8ZKK - chains O and B of the 9 polymer chains in the assembly; structure by electron microscopy, 3.60 A resolution.

[Chain O]
Name: nozzle gp16
Source organism: Vibrio cholerae
Sequence (521 residues; row label = number of the first residue in the row):
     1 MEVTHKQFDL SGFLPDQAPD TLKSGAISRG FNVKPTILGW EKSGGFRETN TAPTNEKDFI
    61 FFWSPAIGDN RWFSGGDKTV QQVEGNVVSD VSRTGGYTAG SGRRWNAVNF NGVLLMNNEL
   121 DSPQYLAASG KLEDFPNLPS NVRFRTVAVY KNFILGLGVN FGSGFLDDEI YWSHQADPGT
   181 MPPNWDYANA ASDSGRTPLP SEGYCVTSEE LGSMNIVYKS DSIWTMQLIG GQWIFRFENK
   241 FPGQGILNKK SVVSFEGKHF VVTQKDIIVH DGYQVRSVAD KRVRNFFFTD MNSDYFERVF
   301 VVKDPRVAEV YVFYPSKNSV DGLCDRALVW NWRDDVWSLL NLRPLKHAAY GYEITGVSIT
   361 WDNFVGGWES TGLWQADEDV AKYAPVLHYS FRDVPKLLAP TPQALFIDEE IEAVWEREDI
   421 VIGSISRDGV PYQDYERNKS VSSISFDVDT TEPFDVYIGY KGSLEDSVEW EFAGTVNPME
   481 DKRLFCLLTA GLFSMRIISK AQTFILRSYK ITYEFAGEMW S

[Chain B]
Name: adaptor gp12
Source organism: Vibrio cholerae
Sequence (202 residues; numbered 1 to 202; the number before each row is that of its first residue):
     1 MDKATLVKTI AYRMGNVKGQ DTAIDFELAL SIERLEGQEF VPWFLLSENN FFEGTAQENR
    61 IPVPRGFIRE YEEGSLYLRR VAGTGKCLIK KSQDQLLKYE GMTGEPSHYS LTNQYFRIYP
   121 VPQEDFKVEL LFYRKSSTLN VEDNPWYEYA AELLVAETIW AMLSARRDKM ADYWKSVAAD
   181 QMRRLTILDA ERRLANQEIF MG

[How chain O and chain B interact]
Residue-residue contacts (13; chain O residue first):
  Ser442(O) with Arg166(B)
  Asp481(O) with Lys18(B), salt bridge
  Arg483(O) with Gly15(B), hydrogen bond (side chain-backbone); Asn16(B), hydrogen bond (side chain-backbone); Lys18(B)
  Phe485(O) with Asn16(B); Val17(B), hydrophobic; Lys18(B); Gln20(B), hydrogen bond (backbone-side chain)
  Leu487(O) with Arg166(B)
  Glu514(O) with Arg166(B)
  Phe515(O) with Arg167(B)
  Ala516(O) with Arg167(B)
Other interface residues (no listed pair), chain O (10 interface residues in all): Ser440, Cys486
Other interface residues (no listed pair), chain B (9 interface residues in all): Gly19, Ala165

[In short]
Chain O and chain B form an interface of 10 and 9 residues respectively; the contacts include 3 hydrogen bonds
and 1 salt bridge. Polar pairs include Asp481(O)-Lys18(B), Arg483(O)-Gly15(B) and Arg483(O)-Asn16(B).
Chain O is nozzle gp16 and chain B is adaptor gp12, both from Vibrio cholerae; the structure, Portal-tail of
Vibrio cholerae typing phage mature VP1, was determined by electron microscopy together with 8ZKM and 9IN6
from the same study.
